PDB entry 5L5S | X-ray diffraction, 2.60 A resolution | chains P and Q of the 28 polymer chains in the assembly

== Chain P ==
Name: Proteasome subunit alpha type-3
Source organism: Saccharomyces cerevisiae (strain ATCC 204508 / S288c)
Notes: EC 3.4.25.1
UniProtKB: P23638 (PSA3_YEAST); residues 0-257 here correspond to UniProt positions 1-258 (UniProt number = residue number + 1)
Chain sequence (258 residues; row label = number of the first residue in the row; numbering starts at 0):
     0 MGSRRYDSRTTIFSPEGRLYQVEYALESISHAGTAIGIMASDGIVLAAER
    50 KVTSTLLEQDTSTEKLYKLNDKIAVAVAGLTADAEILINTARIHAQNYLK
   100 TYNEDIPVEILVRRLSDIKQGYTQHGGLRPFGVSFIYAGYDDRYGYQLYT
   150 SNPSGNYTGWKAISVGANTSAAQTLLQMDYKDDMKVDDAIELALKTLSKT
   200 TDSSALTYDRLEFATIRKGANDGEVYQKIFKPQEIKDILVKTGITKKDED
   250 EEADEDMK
Unresolved in the structure: 0, 245-257
Swiss-Prot annotation at these positions:
  - cross-link (Glycyl lysine isopeptide (Lys-Gly)): Lys99 (interchain with G-Cter in ubiquitin), Lys198 (interchain with G-Cter in ubiquitin), Lys230 (interchain with G-Cter in ubiquitin)

== Chain Q ==
Name: Proteasome subunit alpha type-4
Source organism: Saccharomyces cerevisiae (strain ATCC 204508 / S288c)
Notes: EC 3.4.25.1
UniProtKB: P40303 (PSA4_YEAST); residues -1 to 252 here correspond to UniProt positions 1-254 (UniProt number = residue number + 2)
Chain sequence (254 residues; row label = number of the first residue in the row; numbers below 1 keep their minus sign (Met-1 is residue -1)):
    -1 MSGYDRALSIFSPDGHIFQVEYALEAVKRGTCAVGVKGKNCVVLGCERRS
    49 TLKLQDTRITPSKVSKIDSHVVLSFSGLNADSRILIEKARVEAQSHRLTL
    99 EDPVTVEYLTRYVAGVQQRYTQSGGVRPFGVSTLIAGFDPRDDEPKLYQT
   149 EPSGIYSSWSAQTIGRNSKTVREFLEKNYDRKEPPATVEECVKLTVRSLL
   199 EVVQTGAKNIEITVVKPDSDIVALSSEEINQYVTQIEQEKQEQQEQDKKK
   249 KSNH
Unresolved in the structure: -1 to 0, 241-252
Swiss-Prot annotation at these positions:
  - modified residue: Thr58 (Phosphothreonine)

== Chain P / chain Q interface ==
Residue-residue contacts (74; chain P residue first):
  Arg3(P) - Arg4(Q)
  Asp6(P) - Tyr2(Q)  hydrogen bond
  Asp6(P) - Arg4(Q)  salt bridge
  Arg8(P) - Arg4(Q)
  Thr10(P) - Leu6(Q)
  Thr10(P) - Arg125(Q)
  Ile11(P) - Gln17(Q)
  Phe12(P) - Gln17(Q)  hydrogen bond (backbone-side chain)
  Phe12(P) - Tyr20(Q)  hydrophobic
  Phe12(P) - Ala21(Q)  hydrophobic
  Phe12(P) - Ala24(Q)  hydrophobic
  Phe12(P) - Leu76(Q)  hydrophobic
  Phe12(P) - Arg125(Q)
  Phe12(P) - Pro126(Q)
  Phe12(P) - Gly128(Q)
  Ser13(P) - Tyr20(Q)
  Pro14(P) - Tyr20(Q)  hydrophobic
  Pro14(P) - Glu23(Q)
  Glu15(P) - Glu23(Q)
  Glu15(P) - Arg27(Q)  hydrogen bond (backbone-side chain)
  Gly16(P) - Tyr20(Q)
  Gly16(P) - Glu23(Q)
  Gly16(P) - Ala24(Q)
  Gly16(P) - Arg27(Q)  hydrogen bond (backbone-side chain)
  Arg17(P) - Arg27(Q)
  Leu18(P) - Arg125(Q)
  Met38(P) - Asp54(Q)
  Arg112(P) - Arg81(Q)
  Ser115(P) - Arg81(Q)  hydrogen bond (backbone-side chain)
  Asp116(P) - Arg81(Q)  salt bridge
  Gln119(P) - Ala78(Q)
  Gln119(P) - Asp79(Q)
  Gln119(P) - Ile82(Q)
  Thr122(P) - Arg125(Q)  hydrogen bond (backbone-side chain)
  Gln123(P) - Asp79(Q)
  Gln123(P) - Tyr118(Q)
  Gln123(P) - Val124(Q)
  Gln123(P) - Arg125(Q)  hydrogen bond (backbone-backbone)
  Gln123(P) - Pro126(Q)
  Gln123(P) - Phe127(Q)
  His124(P) - Gly123(Q)
  His124(P) - Val124(Q)
  Gly125(P) - Tyr2(Q)
  Gly125(P) - Gly123(Q)
  Gly126(P) - Tyr2(Q)
  Tyr143(P) - Arg56(Q)  hydrogen bond (backbone-side chain)
  Tyr143(P) - Ile57(Q)  hydrophobic
  Tyr145(P) - Arg56(Q)  hydrogen bond (backbone-side chain)
  Gln146(P) - Ile57(Q)
  Leu147(P) - Ile57(Q)
  Tyr148(P) - Ile57(Q)
  Ser153(P) - Ala78(Q)
  Gly154(P) - Ala78(Q)
  Gly154(P) - Arg81(Q)  hydrogen bond (backbone-side chain)
  Asn155(P) - Asn77(Q)
  Asn155(P) - Ala78(Q)
  Tyr156(P) - Pro59(Q)  hydrophobic
  Tyr156(P) - Arg81(Q)
  Gly158(P) - Gln53(Q)
  Gly158(P) - Asp54(Q)  hydrogen bond (backbone-backbone)
  Gly158(P) - Ile57(Q)
  Gly158(P) - Thr58(Q)  hydrogen bond (backbone-side chain)
  Trp159(P) - Leu50(Q)  hydrophobic
  Trp159(P) - Lys51(Q)
  Trp159(P) - Leu52(Q)
  Trp159(P) - Gln53(Q)
  Trp159(P) - Asp54(Q)
  Lys160(P) - Leu52(Q)  hydrogen bond (backbone-backbone)
  Lys160(P) - Gln53(Q)
  Lys160(P) - Asp54(Q)
  Ala161(P) - Leu52(Q)
  Gln172(P) - Leu52(Q)
  Leu175(P) - Leu52(Q)
  Gln176(P) - Leu52(Q)
Interface residues without a listed pair, chain P (41 interface residues in all): Glu108, Thr157, Tyr179

== Summary ==
Chain P and chain Q form an interface of 41 and 31 residues respectively; the contacts include 13 hydrogen
bonds and 2 salt bridges. Polar pairs include Asp6(P)-Arg4(Q), Asp116(P)-Arg81(Q) and Asp6(P)-Tyr2(Q).
Here chain P is Proteasome subunit alpha type-3 and chain Q is Proteasome subunit alpha type-4, both from
Saccharomyces cerevisiae (strain ATCC 204508 / S288c). Entry 5L5S (Yeast 20S proteasome with human beta5i
(1-138; V31M) and human beta6 (97-111; 118-133) in complex with ...) was determined by X-ray diffraction (same
publication as 5L52, 5L54, 5L55, 5L5A, 5L5B, 5L5D and 30 further entries).
